8BB7 - chains B and D; structure by X-ray diffraction, 2.95 A resolution.

# Chain B
Molecule: Plexin-B1
Organism: Mus musculus
Reference sequence: Q8CJH3 (PLXB1_MOUSE); residue numbers follow UniProt; this construct covers 20-535
Sequence (523 residues; each row starts with the number of its first residue):
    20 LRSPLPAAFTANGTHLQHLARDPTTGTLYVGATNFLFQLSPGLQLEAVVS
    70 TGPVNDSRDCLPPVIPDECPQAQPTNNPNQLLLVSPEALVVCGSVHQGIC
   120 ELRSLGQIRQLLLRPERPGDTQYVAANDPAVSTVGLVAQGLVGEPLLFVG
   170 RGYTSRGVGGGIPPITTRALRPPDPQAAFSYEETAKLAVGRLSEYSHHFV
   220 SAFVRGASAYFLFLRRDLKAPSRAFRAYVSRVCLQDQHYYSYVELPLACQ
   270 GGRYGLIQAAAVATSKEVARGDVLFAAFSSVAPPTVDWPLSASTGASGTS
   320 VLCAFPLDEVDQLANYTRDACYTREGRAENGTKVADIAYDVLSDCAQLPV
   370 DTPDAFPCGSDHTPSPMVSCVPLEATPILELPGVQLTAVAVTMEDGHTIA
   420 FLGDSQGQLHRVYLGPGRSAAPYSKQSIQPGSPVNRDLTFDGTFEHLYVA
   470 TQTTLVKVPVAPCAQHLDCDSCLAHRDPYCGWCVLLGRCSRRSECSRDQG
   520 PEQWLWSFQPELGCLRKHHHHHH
Not modelled in the structure: 20-24, 178-179, 300-316, 515-519, 534-542
Cystine bridges: C79-C88, C111-C119, C252-C377, C268-C322, C340-C364, C482-C499, C488-C533, C491-C508, C502-C514
Glycans and other covalent adducts: N-acetylglucosamine (NAG) linked to N74, N334, N349
Sequence notes: expression tag (536-542)

# Chain D
Molecule: VHH15 Nanobody
Notes: antibody fragment or engineered binder
Sequence (130 residues; row label = number of the first residue in the row):
     1 QVQLQESGGGLVQPGGSLRLSCAASGFRLDYYAIGWFRQAPGKEREGVLC
    51 ISSSGGSINYADSVKGRFTISRDNAKNTVYLQMNSLKPEDTAVYYCGASS
   101 YNTQRAECYGMDYWGKGTQVTVSAHHHHHH
Not modelled in the structure: 125-130
Cystine bridges: C22-C96, C50-C108

# How chain B and chain D interact
Residue-residue contacts (41; chain B residue first):
  A30(B) - N102(D)
  N31(B) - N102(D)
  N31(B) - T103(D)  hydrogen bond (backbone-backbone)
  N31(B) - Q104(D)  hydrogen bond (backbone-backbone)
  N31(B) - R105(D)  hydrogen bond
  G32(B) - T103(D)  hydrogen bond (backbone-side chain)
  G32(B) - Q104(D)
  T33(B) - S100(D)
  T33(B) - Y101(D)
  T33(B) - N102(D)  hydrogen bond (side chain-backbone)
  H34(B) - Y31(D)  hydrogen bond (side chain-backbone)
  H34(B) - Y32(D)
  H34(B) - S100(D)  hydrogen bond (backbone-backbone)
  T52(B) - S100(D)  hydrogen bond
  T52(B) - Y101(D)
  N53(B) - Y101(D)
  F54(B) - Y101(D)  hydrophobic
  P72(B) - Y109(D)  hydrophobic
  R77(B) - D112(D)
  Q92(B) - R45(D)
  Q92(B) - W114(D)
  P93(B) - Y109(D)
  P93(B) - G110(D)
  P93(B) - M111(D)  hydrogen bond (backbone-backbone)
  P93(B) - W114(D)
  T94(B) - M111(D)
  T94(B) - W114(D)
  N95(B) - S99(D)  hydrogen bond
  N95(B) - Y101(D)
  N95(B) - G110(D)  hydrogen bond (side chain-backbone)
  N95(B) - M111(D)  hydrogen bond (backbone-backbone)
  N95(B) - D112(D)  hydrogen bond
  P97(B) - D112(D)
  P148(B) - Y113(D)  hydrophobic
  A149(B) - V2(D)  hydrophobic
  A149(B) - Y113(D)
  Q448(B) - Y31(D)
  P449(B) - Y31(D)  hydrogen bond (backbone-side chain)
  S451(B) - Y31(D)
  Q471(B) - Y31(D)
  T472(B) - Y31(D)
Also at the interface, not in a pair above, chain B (26 interface residues in all): Q36, N74, D147, G450

# Summary
26 residues of chain B face 17 of chain D across their interface; the contacts include 14 hydrogen bonds.
Among the polar pairs are N31(B)-R105(D), G32(B)-T103(D) and T33(B)-N102(D). N-acetylglucosamine is covalently
linked to N74(B), N334(B) and N349(B).
Chain B is Plexin-B1 (Mus musculus) and chain D is VHH15 Nanobody; the structure, Crystal structure of Mouse
Plexin-B1 (20-535) in complex with VHH15, was determined by X-ray diffraction, deposited together with 8B3K.
